3M6K - chain A; structure by X-ray diffraction, 2.60 A resolution.

[Chain A]
Protein: Topoisomerase V
Organism: Methanopyrus kandleri
Notes: fragment: N-terminal 44 kDa fragment (Topo-44)
UniProt: Q977W1 (Q977W1_METKA); numbering as in UniProt (aligned over 1-380)
Amino-acid sequence (380 residues; each row starts with the number of its first residue):
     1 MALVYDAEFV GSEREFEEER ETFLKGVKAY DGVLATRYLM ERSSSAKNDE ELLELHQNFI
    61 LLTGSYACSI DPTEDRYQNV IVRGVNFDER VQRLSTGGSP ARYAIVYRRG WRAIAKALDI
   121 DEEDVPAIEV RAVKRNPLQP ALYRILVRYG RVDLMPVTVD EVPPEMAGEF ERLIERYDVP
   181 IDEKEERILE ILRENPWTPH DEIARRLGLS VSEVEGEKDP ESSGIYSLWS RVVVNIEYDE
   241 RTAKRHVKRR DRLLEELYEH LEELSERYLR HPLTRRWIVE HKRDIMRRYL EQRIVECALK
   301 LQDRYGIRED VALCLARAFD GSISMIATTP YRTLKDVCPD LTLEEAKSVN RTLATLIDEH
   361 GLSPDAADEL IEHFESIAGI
Unresolved in the structure: 1-3, 48, 375-380
Cystine bridges: C314-C338
Reported in the primary citation:
  - binding site for phosphate ion: R108, R131, E215, Y226, R293, S322
  - catalytic residues: R131, R144, H200, K218, Y226 (proposed by the authors, not directly observed)

[Summary]
From the paper: catalytic residues R131, R144 and H200 among others; a binding site for phosphate ion at R108,
R131 and E215 among others.
Chain A is Topoisomerase V (Methanopyrus kandleri); the structure, Crystal Structure of N-terminal 44 kDa
fragment of topoisomerase V in the presence of guanidium hydrochloride, was determined by X-ray diffraction,
deposited together with 3M6Z, 3M7D and 3M7G.
